Entry 1AQ4 (X-ray diffraction, 3.00 A resolution); this record covers chains S and C of the 5 polymer chains in the assembly.

[Chain S]
Molecule: 19-nt RNA strand
From: Enterobacterio phage MS2
Notes: fragment: replicase operator hairpin, 19 nucleotides
Sequence (19 nucleotides; numbered 1 to 19; the number before each row is that of its first residue):
     1 ACAUGAGGAU UACCCAUGU
Unresolved in the structure: 1-2, 17-19

[Chain C]
Molecule: Protein(bacteriophage MS2 coat protein)
UniProt: P03612 (COAT_BPMS2); residues 1-129 here = UniProt positions 1-129
Sequence (129 residues; numbered 1 to 129; the number before each row is that of its first residue):
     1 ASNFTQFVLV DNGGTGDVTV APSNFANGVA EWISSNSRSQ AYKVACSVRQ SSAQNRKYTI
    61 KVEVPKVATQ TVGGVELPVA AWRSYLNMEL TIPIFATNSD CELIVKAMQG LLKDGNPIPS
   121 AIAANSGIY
Differences from the reference sequence: engineered mutation Ala-45 (Thr in P03612)

[How chain S and chain C interact]
Residue-residue contacts (13; chain S residue first):
  U4(S) with Lys-57(C), salt bridge to the phosphate
  A9(S) with Asn-87(C), base contact
  U10(S) with Tyr-85(C), sugar contact
  U11(S) with Glu-63(C), hydrogen bond to the sugar; Tyr-85(C), stacking on the base; Asn-87(C), hydrogen bond to the base
  A12(S) with Val-29(C), base contact; Lys-43(C), salt bridge to the phosphate; Ala-45(C), hydrogen bond to the base; Cys-46(C), base contact; Ser-47(C), hydrogen bond to the base; Thr-59(C), hydrogen bond to the base; Lys-61(C), base contact
Other interface residues (no listed pair), chain C (13 interface residues in all): Ile-60, Arg-83

[In short]
5 residues of chain S face 13 of chain C across their interface, with 5 hydrogen bonds, 2 salt bridges and 1
aromatic stacking contact. Polar pairs include U11(S)/Asn-87(C), A12(S)/Ala-45(C) and A12(S)/Ser-47(C).
Chain S is a 19-nt RNA strand (Enterobacterio phage MS2) and chain C is Protein(bacteriophage MS2 coat
protein); the structure, Structure of a MS2 coat protein mutant in complex with an RNA operator, was
determined by X-ray diffraction together with 1AQ3, 1MVA and 1MVB from the same study.
